3PQU - chain A; structure by X-ray diffraction, 2.10 A resolution.

[Chain A]
Protein: Transferrin binding protein B
Organism: Actinobacillus suis
UniProt: Q83UA7 (Q83UA7_ACTSU); residues 8-577 here correspond to UniProt positions 27-596 (UniProt number = residue number + 19)
Chain sequence (570 residues; row label = number of the first residue in the row):
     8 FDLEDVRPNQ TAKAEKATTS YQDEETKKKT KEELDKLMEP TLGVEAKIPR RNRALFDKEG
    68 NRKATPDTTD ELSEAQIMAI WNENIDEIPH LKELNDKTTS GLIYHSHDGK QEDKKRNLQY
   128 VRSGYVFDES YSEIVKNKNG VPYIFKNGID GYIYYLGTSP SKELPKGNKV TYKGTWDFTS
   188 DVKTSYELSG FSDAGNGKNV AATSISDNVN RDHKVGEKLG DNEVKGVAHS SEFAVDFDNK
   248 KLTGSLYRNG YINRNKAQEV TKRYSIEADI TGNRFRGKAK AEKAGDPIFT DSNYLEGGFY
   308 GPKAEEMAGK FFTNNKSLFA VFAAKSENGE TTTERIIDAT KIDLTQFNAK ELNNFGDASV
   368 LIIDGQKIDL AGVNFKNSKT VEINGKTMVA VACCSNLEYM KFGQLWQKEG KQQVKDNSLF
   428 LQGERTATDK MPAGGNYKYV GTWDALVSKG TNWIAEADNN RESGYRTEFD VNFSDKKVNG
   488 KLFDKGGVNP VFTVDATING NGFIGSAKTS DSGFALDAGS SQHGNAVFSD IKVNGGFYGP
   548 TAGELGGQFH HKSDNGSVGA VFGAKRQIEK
Unresolved in the structure: 8-26, 525-527, 577
Cystine bridges: Cys400-Cys401
Reported in the primary citation:
  - mutagenesis - F63A, F152A: decreased binding to pTf

[Overview]
From the paper: F63A and F152A reduce binding to pTf.
Chain A is Transferrin binding protein B (Actinobacillus suis); the structure, The crystal structures of
porcine pathogen AsH57_TbpB, was determined by X-ray diffraction, deposited together with 3PQS.
